4AUL - chains A and C of the 4 polymer chains in the assembly; structure by X-ray diffraction, 1.50 A resolution.

[Chain A (and C)]
Molecule: Catalase-phenol oxidase
Organism: Scytalidium thermophilum
Notes: EC 1.11.1.6; chain C of this document is another copy of the same molecule, construct and numbering; everything in this record applies to it too
Sequence (719 residues; numbered -20 to 698; the number before each row is that of its first residue; numbers below 1 keep their minus sign (Gly-20 is residue -20)):
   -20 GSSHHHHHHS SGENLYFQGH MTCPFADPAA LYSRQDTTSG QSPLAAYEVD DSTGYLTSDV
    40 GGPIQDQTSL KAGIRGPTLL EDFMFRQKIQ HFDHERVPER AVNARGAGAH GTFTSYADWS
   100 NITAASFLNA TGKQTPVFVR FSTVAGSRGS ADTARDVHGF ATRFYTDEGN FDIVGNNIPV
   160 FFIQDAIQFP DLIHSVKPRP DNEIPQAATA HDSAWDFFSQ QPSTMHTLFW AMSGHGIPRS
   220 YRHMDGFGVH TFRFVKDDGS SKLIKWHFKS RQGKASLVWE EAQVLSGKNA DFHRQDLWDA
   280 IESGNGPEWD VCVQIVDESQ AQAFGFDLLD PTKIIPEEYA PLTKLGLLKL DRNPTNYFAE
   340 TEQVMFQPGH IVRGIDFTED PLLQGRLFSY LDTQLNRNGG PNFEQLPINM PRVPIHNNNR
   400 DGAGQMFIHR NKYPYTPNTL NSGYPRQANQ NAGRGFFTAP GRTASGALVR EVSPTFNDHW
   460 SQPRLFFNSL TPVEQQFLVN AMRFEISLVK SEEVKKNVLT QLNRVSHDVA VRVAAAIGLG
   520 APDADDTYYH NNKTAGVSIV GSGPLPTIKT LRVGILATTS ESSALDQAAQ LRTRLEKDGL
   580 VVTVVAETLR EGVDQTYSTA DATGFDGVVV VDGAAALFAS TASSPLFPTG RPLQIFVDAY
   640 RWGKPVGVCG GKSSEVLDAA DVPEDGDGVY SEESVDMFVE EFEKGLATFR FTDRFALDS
Disordered / not traced: -20 to 20, 618-621 (chain C: -20 to 20, 619-621, 651-652)
Metal / ion sites: heme Fe near Tyr369 (its only coordinating residue here)
Small-molecule neighbours:
  - heme (HEM), molecule 1: Ile68, Phe71, Asp72
  - heme (HEM), molecule 2: Arg79, Ala80, Val81, Asn82, Arg119, Ser121, Gly138, Phe139, Ala140, Val153, Gly154, Asn155, Phe160, Ala165, Phe168, Val228, His229, Val343, Met344, Phe345, Leu361, Gly364, Arg365, Ser368, Tyr369, Thr372, Gln373, Arg376
From the paper describing this entry:
  - binding site for heme: Gln373, Arg376
  - conformationally variable residues (order/disorder transition): Gly650 to Val655

[Chain A / chain C interface]
Pairs across the interface (261; chain A residue first):
  Gln44(A) - Arg449(C)
  Asp45(A) - Ile166(C)
  Gln46(A) - Ile166(C)
  Gln46(A) - Gln167(C)
  Gln46(A) - Asp170(C)  hydrogen bond
  Thr47(A) - Asp164(C)
  Thr47(A) - Ile166(C)
  Thr47(A) - Arg449(C)
  Thr47(A) - Glu450(C)
  Thr47(A) - Val451(C)
  Ser48(A) - Asp164(C)  hydrogen bond
  Ser48(A) - Ile166(C)
  Ser48(A) - Val448(C)
  Ser48(A) - Arg449(C)
  Leu49(A) - Leu447(C)
  Leu49(A) - Val448(C)
  Leu49(A) - Arg449(C)
  Lys50(A) - Ala446(C)
  Lys50(A) - Leu447(C)
  Lys50(A) - Val448(C)  hydrogen bond (backbone-backbone)
  Lys50(A) - Glu450(C)  hydrogen bond (side chain-backbone)
  Ala51(A) - Ala443(C)
  Ala51(A) - Leu447(C)  hydrophobic
  Gly52(A) - Ser444(C)
  Gly52(A) - Ala446(C)  hydrogen bond (backbone-backbone)
  Gly52(A) - Val448(C)
  Ile53(A) - Val448(C)
  Ile53(A) - Glu450(C)
  Ile53(A) - Val451(C)
  Ile53(A) - Ser452(C)
  Arg54(A) - Gln301(C)  hydrogen bond
  Arg54(A) - Asp306(C)  salt bridge
  Arg54(A) - Leu308(C)
  Arg54(A) - Glu358(C)
  Arg54(A) - Ser452(C)
  Gly55(A) - Glu358(C)
  Pro56(A) - Glu358(C)
  Pro56(A) - Gln363(C)
  Thr57(A) - Gln363(C)  hydrogen bond (backbone-side chain)
  Leu58(A) - Leu447(C)  hydrophobic
  Asp61(A) - Arg449(C)  salt bridge
  Met63(A) - Arg449(C)
  Phe64(A) - Ala165(C)  hydrophobic
  Phe64(A) - Ile166(C)  hydrophobic
  Phe64(A) - Gly364(C)
  Phe64(A) - Phe367(C)  hydrophobic
  Arg65(A) - Phe367(C)
  Lys67(A) - Ile166(C)  hydrogen bond (side chain-backbone)
  Lys67(A) - Pro169(C)
  Lys67(A) - Asp170(C)  salt bridge
  Ile68(A) - Ala165(C)
  Ile68(A) - Pro169(C)
  Ile68(A) - Phe367(C)  hydrophobic
  Ile68(A) - Ser368(C)
  Gln69(A) - Phe367(C)
  Gln69(A) - Asp371(C)
  Phe71(A) - Val81(C)  hydrophobic
  Phe71(A) - Phe168(C)  hydrophobic
  Phe71(A) - Pro169(C)  hydrophobic
  Phe71(A) - Ile172(C)  hydrophobic
  Asp72(A) - Phe367(C)
  Asp72(A) - Ser368(C)  hydrogen bond
  Asp72(A) - Asp371(C)
  Asp72(A) - Thr372(C)  hydrogen bond (backbone-side chain)
  Asp72(A) - Asn375(C)
  His73(A) - Asp371(C)  salt bridge
  His73(A) - Asn375(C)  hydrogen bond
  Glu74(A) - His173(C)  salt bridge
  Arg75(A) - Pro77(C)
  Arg75(A) - Glu78(C)
  Arg75(A) - Ala80(C)  hydrogen bond (side chain-backbone)
  Arg75(A) - Lys176(C)
  Arg75(A) - Asn375(C)  hydrogen bond (backbone-side chain)
  Val76(A) - Pro77(C)
  Pro77(A) - Arg75(C)
  Pro77(A) - Val76(C)
  Pro77(A) - Pro77(C)
  Glu78(A) - Arg75(C)
  Glu78(A) - Arg127(C)  salt bridge
  Ala80(A) - Arg75(C)  hydrogen bond (backbone-side chain)
  Arg84(A) - Gln185(C)
  Ser126(A) - Arg127(C)  hydrogen bond
  Ser126(A) - Gly128(C)
  Arg127(A) - Glu78(C)  salt bridge
  Arg127(A) - Ser126(C)
  Arg127(A) - Arg127(C)
  Arg127(A) - Gly128(C)  hydrogen bond (backbone-backbone)
  Arg127(A) - Ser129(C)
  Arg127(A) - Glu182(C)  salt bridge
  Gly128(A) - Ser126(C)
  Gly128(A) - Arg127(C)  hydrogen bond (backbone-backbone)
  Gly128(A) - Gly128(C)
  Gly128(A) - Ser129(C)
  Gly128(A) - Gln185(C)
  Ser129(A) - Arg127(C)
  Ser129(A) - Gly128(C)  hydrogen bond (backbone-backbone)
  Asp164(A) - Thr47(C)
  Asp164(A) - Ser48(C)  hydrogen bond
  Ala165(A) - Phe64(C)  hydrophobic
  Ala165(A) - Ile68(C)
  Ile166(A) - Asp45(C)
  Ile166(A) - Gln46(C)
  Ile166(A) - Thr47(C)
  Ile166(A) - Ser48(C)
  Ile166(A) - Phe64(C)  hydrophobic
  Ile166(A) - Lys67(C)  hydrogen bond (backbone-side chain)
  Gln167(A) - Gln46(C)
  Phe168(A) - Phe71(C)  hydrophobic
  Pro169(A) - Lys67(C)
  Pro169(A) - Ile68(C)
  Pro169(A) - Phe71(C)  hydrophobic
  Asp170(A) - Gln46(C)  hydrogen bond
  Asp170(A) - Lys67(C)  salt bridge
  Ile172(A) - Phe71(C)  hydrophobic
  His173(A) - Glu74(C)  salt bridge
  Lys176(A) - Arg75(C)
  Pro179(A) - Asn335(C)
  Pro179(A) - Tyr336(C)  hydrogen bond (backbone-backbone)
  Asp180(A) - Trp277(C)
  Asp180(A) - Thr334(C)
  Asp180(A) - Tyr336(C)  hydrogen bond (backbone-backbone)
  Asn181(A) - Arg273(C)
  Asn181(A) - Trp277(C)
  Asn181(A) - Tyr336(C)
  Glu182(A) - Arg127(C)  salt bridge
  Glu182(A) - Asp270(C)
  Glu182(A) - Arg273(C)  salt bridge
  Glu182(A) - Tyr336(C)  hydrogen bond
  Ile183(A) - Asp270(C)
  Ile183(A) - Arg273(C)
  Ile183(A) - Gln274(C)
  Pro184(A) - Asp270(C)
  Gln185(A) - Arg84(C)
  Gln185(A) - Gly128(C)
  Gln185(A) - Asp270(C)  hydrogen bond (backbone-side chain)
  Gln200(A) - Gln46(C)
  Glu259(A) - Pro627(C)
  Glu259(A) - Arg630(C)  salt bridge
  Glu259(A) - Gln633(C)
  Gln262(A) - Gly266(C)
  Gln262(A) - Lys267(C)
  Ser265(A) - Gly266(C)  hydrogen bond (side chain-backbone)
  Gly266(A) - Gln262(C)
  Gly266(A) - Ser265(C)  hydrogen bond (backbone-side chain)
  Gly266(A) - Gly266(C)
  Lys267(A) - Gln262(C)  hydrogen bond
  Asp270(A) - Glu182(C)
  Asp270(A) - Ile183(C)
  Asp270(A) - Pro184(C)
  Asp270(A) - Gln185(C)  hydrogen bond (side chain-backbone)
  Arg273(A) - Asn181(C)
  Arg273(A) - Glu182(C)  salt bridge
  Arg273(A) - Ile183(C)
  Gln274(A) - Ile183(C)
  Trp277(A) - Asp180(C)
  Trp277(A) - Asn181(C)
  Ala300(A) - Arg54(C)
  Gln301(A) - Arg54(C)
  Asp306(A) - Arg54(C)  salt bridge
  Leu308(A) - Arg54(C)
  Pro333(A) - Asp180(C)
  Thr334(A) - Asp180(C)
  Asn335(A) - Pro179(C)
  Tyr336(A) - Pro179(C)  hydrogen bond (backbone-backbone)
  Tyr336(A) - Asp180(C)  hydrogen bond (backbone-backbone)
  Tyr336(A) - Asn181(C)
  Tyr336(A) - Glu182(C)  hydrogen bond
  Glu358(A) - Arg54(C)
  Glu358(A) - Gly55(C)
  Glu358(A) - Pro56(C)
  Gln363(A) - Pro56(C)
  Gln363(A) - Thr57(C)  hydrogen bond (side chain-backbone)
  Gly364(A) - Phe64(C)
  Phe367(A) - Phe64(C)  hydrophobic
  Phe367(A) - Arg65(C)
  Phe367(A) - Ile68(C)  hydrophobic
  Phe367(A) - Gln69(C)
  Phe367(A) - Asp72(C)
  Ser368(A) - Ile68(C)
  Ser368(A) - Asp72(C)  hydrogen bond
  Asp371(A) - Gln69(C)
  Asp371(A) - Asp72(C)
  Asp371(A) - His73(C)  salt bridge
  Thr372(A) - Asp72(C)  hydrogen bond (side chain-backbone)
  Asn375(A) - Asp72(C)
  Asn375(A) - His73(C)  hydrogen bond
  Asn375(A) - Arg75(C)  hydrogen bond (side chain-backbone)
  Ala443(A) - Ala51(C)
  Ser444(A) - Ala51(C)
  Ser444(A) - Gly52(C)
  Ala446(A) - Lys50(C)
  Ala446(A) - Ala51(C)
  Ala446(A) - Gly52(C)  hydrogen bond (backbone-backbone)
  Leu447(A) - Leu49(C)
  Leu447(A) - Lys50(C)
  Leu447(A) - Ala51(C)  hydrophobic
  Val448(A) - Ser48(C)
  Val448(A) - Leu49(C)
  Val448(A) - Lys50(C)  hydrogen bond (backbone-backbone)
  Val448(A) - Gly52(C)
  Val448(A) - Ile53(C)
  Arg449(A) - Gln44(C)
  Arg449(A) - Thr47(C)
  Arg449(A) - Ser48(C)
  Arg449(A) - Leu49(C)
  Arg449(A) - Asp61(C)  salt bridge
  Arg449(A) - Met63(C)
  Glu450(A) - Thr47(C)
  Glu450(A) - Lys50(C)  hydrogen bond (backbone-side chain)
  Glu450(A) - Ile53(C)
  Val451(A) - Thr47(C)
  Val451(A) - Ile53(C)
  Ser452(A) - Ile53(C)
  Ser452(A) - Arg54(C)
  Asn479(A) - Pro624(C)  hydrogen bond (side chain-backbone)
  Arg482(A) - Pro624(C)
  Arg482(A) - Leu625(C)
  Phe483(A) - Ser597(C)
  Phe483(A) - Thr598(C)
  Ser486(A) - Leu588(C)
  Ser486(A) - Thr595(C)
  Ser486(A) - Thr598(C)
  Leu487(A) - Thr598(C)
  Lys494(A) - Leu588(C)
  Ala514(A) - Thr587(C)
  Ala515(A) - Thr587(C)
  Ala515(A) - Leu588(C)  hydrogen bond (backbone-backbone)
  Ala515(A) - Thr595(C)
  Ala515(A) - Leu625(C)  hydrophobic
  Ile516(A) - Leu588(C)
  Gly517(A) - Leu588(C)  hydrogen bond (backbone-backbone)
  Thr587(A) - Ala514(C)
  Thr587(A) - Ala515(C)
  Leu588(A) - Ser486(C)
  Leu588(A) - Ala515(C)  hydrogen bond (backbone-backbone)
  Leu588(A) - Ile516(C)
  Leu588(A) - Gly517(C)  hydrogen bond (backbone-backbone)
  Thr595(A) - Ser486(C)
  Thr595(A) - Ala515(C)
  Ser597(A) - Phe483(C)
  Thr598(A) - Phe483(C)
  Thr598(A) - Ser486(C)
  Thr598(A) - Leu487(C)
  Ser623(A) - Ala695(C)
  Pro624(A) - Asn479(C)  hydrogen bond (backbone-side chain)
  Pro624(A) - Arg482(C)
  Pro624(A) - Ala695(C)
  Pro624(A) - Leu696(C)
  Pro624(A) - Asp697(C)
  Leu625(A) - Arg482(C)
  Pro627(A) - Glu259(C)
  Thr628(A) - Arg640(C)  hydrogen bond (backbone-side chain)
  Arg630(A) - Glu259(C)  salt bridge
  Gln633(A) - Gln633(C)
  Arg640(A) - Thr628(C)  hydrogen bond (side chain-backbone)
  Arg640(A) - Gly629(C)
  Ala695(A) - Ser622(C)
  Ala695(A) - Ser623(C)
  Ala695(A) - Pro624(C)
  Leu696(A) - Pro624(C)
  Asp697(A) - Pro624(C)
Also at the interface, not in a pair above, chain A (126 interface residues in all): Arg79, Val81, Arg178, Phe337, Pro360, Leu374, Gly445, Pro453, Thr454, Gln475, Ser622, Gly629
Also at the interface, not in a pair above, chain C (126 interface residues in all): Leu58, Arg79, Arg178, Gln200, Ala300, Pro333, Phe337, Pro360, Leu374, Gly445, Pro453, Thr454, Gln475, Lys494

[Summary]
The chain A/chain C interface involves 126 residues from each chain, with 48 hydrogen bonds and 18 salt
bridges. Among the polar pairs are Arg54(A)-Asp306(C), Asp61(A)-Arg449(C) and Lys67(A)-Asp170(C). Chain A
binds heme. From the paper: a binding site for heme at Gln373(A) and Arg376(A); conformational variability at
Gly650(A).
Both chains are Catalase-phenol oxidase (Scytalidium thermophilum). Entry 4AUL (Crystal structure, recombinant
expression and mutagenesis studies of the bifunctional catalase-phenol oxidase from Scytalidium thermophilum)
was determined by X-ray diffraction together with 4AUE, 4AUM and 4AUN from the same study.
